PDB entry 5S5G | X-ray diffraction, 2.69 A resolution | chains B and F of the 6 polymer chains in the assembly

Chain B:
Molecule: Tubulin beta-2B chain
Organism: Bos taurus
Reference sequence: Q6B856 (TBB2B_BOVIN); the author numbering skips numbers that UniProt does not, so the offset changes along the chain: 1-42 = UniProt 1-42; 45-360 = UniProt 43-358; 369-455 = UniProt 359-445
Amino-acid sequence (445 residues; numbered 1 to 455; 10 numbers in that range are skipped by the numbering (no residue carries them; nothing is unmodelled there); the number before each row is that of its first residue):
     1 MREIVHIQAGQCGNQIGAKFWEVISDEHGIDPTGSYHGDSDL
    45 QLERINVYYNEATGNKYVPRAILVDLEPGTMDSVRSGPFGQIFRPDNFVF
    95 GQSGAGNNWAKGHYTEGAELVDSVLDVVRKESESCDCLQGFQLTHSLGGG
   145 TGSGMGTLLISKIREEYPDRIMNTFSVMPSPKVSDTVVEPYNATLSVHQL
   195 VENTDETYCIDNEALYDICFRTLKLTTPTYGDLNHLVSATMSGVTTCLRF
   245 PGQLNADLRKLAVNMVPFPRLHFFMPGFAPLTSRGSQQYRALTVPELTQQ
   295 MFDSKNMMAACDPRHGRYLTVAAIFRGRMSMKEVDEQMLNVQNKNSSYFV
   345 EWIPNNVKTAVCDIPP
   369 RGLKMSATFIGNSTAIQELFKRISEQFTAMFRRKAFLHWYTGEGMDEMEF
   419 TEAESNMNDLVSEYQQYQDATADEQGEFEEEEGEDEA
Disordered / not traced: 279-280, 438-455
Metal / ion sites: Mg2+: Q11 (together with GDP); Ca2+: E113 (shared with 1 residue of chain C)
Small-molecule neighbours:
  - GDP (guanosine-5'-diphosphate): G10, Q11, C12, Q15, I16, N101, S140, G142, G143, G144, T145, G146, S147, V171, P173, V177, D179, E183, N206, L209, Y224, L227, N228
  - N-(4-methylpyridin-3-yl)acetamide (SZY): G100, N101, N102, K105, W407
Curated features (UniProtKB/Swiss-Prot):
  - motif: M1 to I4 (MREI motif)
  - binding site (GTP): Q11, E71, S140, G144, T145, G146, N206, N228
  - binding site (Mg(2+)): E71
  - modified residue: S40 (Phosphoserine), T57 (Phosphothreonine), K60 (N6-acetyllysine), S174 (Phosphoserine), T287 (Phosphothreonine), T292 (Phosphothreonine), R320 (Omega-N-methylarginine), E448 (5-glutamyl polyglutamate)
  - cross-link (Glycyl lysine isopeptide (Lys-Gly)): K60 (interchain with G-Cter in ubiquitin), K326 (interchain with G-Cter in ubiquitin)

Chain F:
Molecule: Tubulin-Tyrosine Ligase
Organism: Gallus gallus
Reference sequence: E1BQ43 (E1BQ43_CHICK); residues 1-378 here = UniProt positions 1-378
Amino-acid sequence (384 residues; numbered 1 to 384; the number before each row is that of its first residue):
     1 MYTFVVRDENSSVYAEVSRLLLATGQWKRLRKDNPRFNLMLGERNRLPFG
    51 RLGHEPGLVQLVNYYRGADKLCRKASLVKLIKTSPELSESCTWFPESYVI
   101 YPTNLKTPVAPAQNGIRHLINNTRTDEREVFLAAYNRRREGREGNVWIAK
   151 SSAGAKGEGILISSEASELLDFIDEQGQVHVIQKYLEKPLLLEPGHRKFD
   201 IRSWVLVDHLYNIYLYREGVLRTSSEPYNSANFQDKTCHLTNHCIQKEYS
   251 KNYGRYEEGNEMFFEEFNQYLMDALNTTLENSILLQIKHIIRSCLMCIEP
   301 AISTKHLHYQSFQLFGFDFMVDEELKVWLIEVNGAPACAQKLYAELCQGI
   351 VDVAISSVFPLADTGQKTSQPTSIFIKLHHHHHH
Disordered / not traced: 103-124, 156-158, 363-372, 383-384
Construct notes: expression tag (379-384)
Metal / ion sites: Mg2+: E331 (together with AMP-PCP)
Small-molecule neighbours: AMP-PCP (ACP; phosphomethylphosphonic acid adenylate ester): K74, P95, I148, K150, A155, Q183, K184, Y185, L186, K198, D200, R202, R222, H239, L240, T241, N242, D318, M320, I330, E331, N333

Chain B / chain F interface:
Pairs across the interface (10):
  R311(B) - R31(F)
  L333(B) - P56(F)
  Q336(B) - R36(F)  hydrogen bond
  N337(B) - T3(F)
  N337(B) - R36(F)  hydrogen bond
  N337(B) - L58(F)
  K338(B) - M1(F)
  S340(B) - L30(F)
  S340(B) - N34(F)  hydrogen bond
  E345(B) - R31(F)  salt bridge
Also at the interface, not in a pair above, chain B (9 interface residues in all): S341, N349
Also at the interface, not in a pair above, chain F (10 interface residues in all): K28, G57

Summary:
Chain B and chain F form an interface of 9 and 10 residues respectively; the contacts include 3 hydrogen bonds
and 1 salt bridge. Polar contacts include E345(B)-R31(F), Q336(B)-R36(F) and N337(B)-R36(F). Ligands of chain
B: GDP and N-(4-methylpyridin-3-yl)acetamide. Chain F binds AMP-PCP.
Chain B is Tubulin beta-2B chain (Bos taurus) and chain F is Tubulin-Tyrosine Ligase (Gallus gallus); the
structure, Tubulin-Z1129283193-complex, was determined by X-ray diffraction together with 5S4L, 5S4M, 5S4N,
5S4O, 5S4P, 5S4Q and 52 further entries from the same study.
